PDB entry 7MD3 | electron microscopy, 3.30 A resolution | chains G and H of the 8 polymer chains in the assembly

== Chain G ==
Name: ATP synthase subunit gamma
Source organism: Saccharomyces cerevisiae
UniProtKB: A0A6A5Q493 (A0A6A5Q493_YEASX); residues 1-278 here correspond to UniProt positions 34-311 (UniProt number = residue number + 33)
Amino-acid sequence (278 residues; each row starts with the number of its first residue):
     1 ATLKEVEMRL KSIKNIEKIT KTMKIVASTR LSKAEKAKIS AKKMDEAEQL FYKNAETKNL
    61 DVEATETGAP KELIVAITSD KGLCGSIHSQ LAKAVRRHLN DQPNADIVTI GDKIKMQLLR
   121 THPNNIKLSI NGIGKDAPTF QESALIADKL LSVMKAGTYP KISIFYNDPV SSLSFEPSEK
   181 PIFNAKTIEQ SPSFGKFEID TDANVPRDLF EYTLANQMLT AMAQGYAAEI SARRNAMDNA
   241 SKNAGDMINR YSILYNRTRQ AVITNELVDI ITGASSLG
Disordered / not traced: 57-72, 100-106, 184-203, 276-278
Small-molecule neighbours: Apoptolidin A (ZH7; (3E,5E,7E,9R,10R,11E,13E,17S,18S,20S)-18-methoxy-20-[(R)-[(2R,3R,4S,5R,6R)-6-[(2R)-3-methoxy-2-[(2R,4S,5S,6S)-5-[(2S,4R,5R,6R)-4-methoxy-6-methyl-5-oxidanyl-oxan-2-yl]oxy-4,6-dimethyl-4-oxidanyl-oxan-2-yl]oxy-propyl]-3,5-dimethyl-2,4-bis(oxidanyl)oxan-2-yl]-oxidanyl-methyl]-10-[(2R,3S,4S,5R,6S)-5-methoxy-6-methyl-3,4-bis(oxidanyl)oxan-2-yl]oxy-3,5,7,9,13-pentamethyl-17-oxidanyl-1-oxacycloicosa-3,5,7,11,13-pentaen-2-one): Ile16, Ile19, Thr20, Thr22, Met23, Val26, Arg30, Asp80, Lys81, Gly82, Leu83, Arg233

== Chain H ==
Name: ATP synthase subunit epsilon, mitochondrial
Source organism: Saccharomyces cerevisiae
UniProtKB: P21306 (ATP5E_YEAST); residues 1-61 here correspond to UniProt positions 2-62 (UniProt number = residue number + 1)
Amino-acid sequence (61 residues; row label = number of the first residue in the row):
     1 SAWRKAGISY AAYLNVAAQA IRSSLKTELQ TASVLNRSQT DAFYTQYKNG TAASEPTPIT
    61 K
Disordered / not traced: 1-8, 48-52
Curated features (UniProtKB/Swiss-Prot):
  - modified residue: Thr51 (Phosphothreonine)

== How chain G and chain H interact ==
Contacting residue pairs (32; chain G residue first):
  Pro123(G) - Ala53(H)
  Ile126(G) - Tyr47(H)
  Lys127(G) - Gln46(H)
  Lys127(G) - Tyr47(H)  hydrogen bond (backbone-backbone)
  Leu128(G) - Tyr44(H)  hydrophobic
  Leu128(G) - Thr45(H)
  Ser129(G) - Tyr44(H)
  Ser129(G) - Thr45(H)  hydrogen bond (backbone-backbone)
  Ser129(G) - Tyr47(H)
  Ile130(G) - Phe43(H)
  Ile130(G) - Tyr44(H)  hydrophobic
  Asn131(G) - Ala42(H)
  Asn131(G) - Phe43(H)  hydrogen bond (backbone-backbone)
  Gly132(G) - Asp41(H)
  Phe140(G) - Ala11(H)
  Gln141(G) - Asn15(H)
  Gln141(G) - Gln19(H)
  Gln141(G) - Arg37(H)
  Gln141(G) - Ser38(H)  hydrogen bond (side chain-backbone)
  Gln141(G) - Gln39(H)  hydrogen bond (side chain-backbone)
  Gln141(G) - Thr40(H)  hydrogen bond (side chain-backbone)
  Ala144(G) - Ala11(H)
  Ala144(G) - Asn15(H)
  Leu145(G) - Asn15(H)
  Leu145(G) - Lys61(H)
  Lys149(G) - Tyr44(H)
  Val153(G) - Gln46(H)
  Asp208(G) - Tyr10(H)
  Glu211(G) - Ala11(H)
  Tyr212(G) - Tyr10(H)  hydrophobic
  Tyr212(G) - Leu14(H)  hydrophobic
  Ala215(G) - Ala11(H)  hydrophobic
Interface residues without a listed pair, chain G (24 interface residues in all): Lys115, Leu119, Asn124, Ile133, Thr139, Asp148
Interface residues without a listed pair, chain H (20 interface residues in all): Ala12, Asn36

== Summary ==
Chain G and chain H form an interface of 24 and 20 residues respectively, with 6 hydrogen bonds. Polar
contacts include Gln141(G)-Ser38(H), Gln141(G)-Gln39(H) and Gln141(G)-Thr40(H). Bound to chain G: Apoptolidin
A.
Here chain G is ATP synthase subunit gamma and chain H is ATP synthase subunit epsilon, mitochondrial, both
from Saccharomyces cerevisiae. Entry 7MD3 (The F1 region of apoptolidin-bound Saccharomyces cerevisiae ATP
synthase) was determined by electron microscopy (same publication as 7MD2).
